PDB entry 4Q02 | X-ray diffraction, 1.70 A resolution | chain A

# Chain A
Protein: GTPase KRas
Source organism: Homo sapiens
Notes: EC 3.6.5.2
UniProtKB: P01116 (RASK_HUMAN); numbering as in UniProt (aligned over 1-169)
Amino-acid sequence (170 residues; row label = number of the first residue in the row; numbering starts at 0):
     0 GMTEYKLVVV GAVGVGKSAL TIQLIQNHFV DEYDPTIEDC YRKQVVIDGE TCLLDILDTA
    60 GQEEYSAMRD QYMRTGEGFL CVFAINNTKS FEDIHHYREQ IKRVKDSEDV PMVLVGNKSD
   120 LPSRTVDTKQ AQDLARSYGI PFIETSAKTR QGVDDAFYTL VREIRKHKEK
Covalently attached groups: 3,4-difluorobenzenethiol (2XG) linked to Cys39
Sequence notes: expression tag (0); engineered mutation Val12 (Gly in P01116), Cys39 (Ser in P01116), Ser118 (Cys in P01116)
Bound ions: Mg2+: Ser17 (together with GDP)
Small-molecule neighbours:
  - 3,4-difluorobenzenethiol (2XG): Lys5, Leu6, Val7, Tyr40, Asp54, Ile55, Leu56, Tyr71, Thr74, Gly75
  - GDP (guanosine-5'-diphosphate): Ala11, Val12, Gly13, Val14, Gly15, Lys16, Ser17, Ala18, Phe28, Val29, Asp30, Tyr32, Asn116, Lys117, Asp119, Leu120, Ser145, Ala146, Lys147
UniProt features mapped onto this chain:
  - motif: Tyr32 to Asp38, Tyr40 (Effector region)
  - binding site (GTP): Gly10, Ala11, Gly13 to Ala18, Val29 to Thr35, Ala59, Gly60, Asn116, Lys117, Asp119
  - modified residue: Met1 (N-acetylmethionine), Thr2 (N-acetylthreonine), Lys104 (N6-acetyllysine)
  - glycosylation: Thr35 (Microbial infection: O-linked (Glc) threonine)
  - natural variant: Lys5 (K5E: In NS3; K5N: In GASC), Gly10 (G10GG: In AML), Val12 (G12V: In GASC; this construct carries the variant), Gly13 (G13D: In GASC, JMML and OES; G13R: In pylocytic astrocytoma), Val14 (V14I: In NS3), Leu19 (L19F: In OES), Gln22 (Q22E: In CFC2; Q22R: In NS3), Pro34 (P34L: In NS3; P34Q: In NS3; P34R: In CFC2), Ile36 (I36M: In NS3), Thr58 (T58I: In NS3), Ala59 (A59T: In GASC), Gly60 (G60R: In CFC2; G60S: In NS3), 5 further natural variant entries in UniProt
  - mutagenesis: Asp38 (D38A: Decreased interaction with MAPKAP1/SIN1), Tyr40 (Y40A: Decreased interaction with MAPKAP1/SIN1), Gln61 (Q61L: Promotes GTP binding)

# In short
Bound to chain A: GDP. Covalently linked 3,4-difluorobenzenethiol: at Cys39. UniProt lists 20 GTP-binding
residues and 3 mutagenesis sites.
Chain A is GTPase KRas (Homo sapiens); the structure, Second-site screening of K-Ras in the presence of
covalently attached first-site ligands, was determined by X-ray diffraction, deposited together with 4PZY,
4PZZ, 4Q01 and 4Q03.
